Entry 3PWF (X-ray diffraction, 1.64 A resolution); this record covers chains A and B.

== Chain A (and B) ==
Name: Rubrerythrin
Organism: Pyrococcus furiosus
Notes: chain B of this document is another copy of the same molecule, construct and numbering; everything in this record applies to it too
UniProtKB: Q9UWP7 (Q9UWP7_PYRFU); residues 2-171 here = UniProt positions 2-171
Sequence (170 residues; numbered 2 to 171; the number before each row is that of its first residue):
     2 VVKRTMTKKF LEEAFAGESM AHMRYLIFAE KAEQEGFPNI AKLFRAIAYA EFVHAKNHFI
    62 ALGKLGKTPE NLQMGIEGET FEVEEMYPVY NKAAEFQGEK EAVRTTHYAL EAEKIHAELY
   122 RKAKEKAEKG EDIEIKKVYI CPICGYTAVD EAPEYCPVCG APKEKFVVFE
Ion coordination: Fe2+ site 1: Glu19, Glu52, His55 (shared with Glu114(B) of chain B); Fe2+ site 2: Glu52 (shared with Glu80(B), Glu114(B), His117(B) of chain B); Fe2+ site 3: Glu80, Glu114, His117 (shared with Glu52(B) of chain B); Fe2+ site 4: Glu114 (shared with Glu19(B), Glu52(B), His55(B) of chain B); Fe2+ site 5: Cys142, Cys145, Cys157, Cys160

== Interface between chain A and chain B ==
Residue-residue contacts (203; chain A residue first):
  Val2(A) - Glu102(B)  hydrogen bond (backbone-side chain)
  Val3(A) - Glu100(B)
  Val3(A) - Glu102(B)
  Lys4(A) - Glu100(B)  hydrogen bond (backbone-side chain)
  Arg5(A) - Gln98(B)  hydrogen bond (side chain-backbone)
  Arg5(A) - Glu100(B)  hydrogen bond (backbone-side chain)
  Met7(A) - Gln98(B)
  Thr8(A) - Ala94(B)
  Thr8(A) - Ala95(B)
  Thr8(A) - Gln98(B)  hydrogen bond
  Thr8(A) - Glu100(B)
  Thr8(A) - Ala103(B)
  Phe11(A) - Tyr91(B)
  Phe11(A) - Ala94(B)  hydrophobic
  Leu12(A) - Ala103(B)  hydrophobic
  Leu12(A) - Thr106(B)
  Glu14(A) - Tyr91(B)  hydrogen bond
  Ala15(A) - Tyr88(B)
  Phe16(A) - Met21(B)  hydrophobic
  Phe16(A) - Met24(B)  hydrophobic
  Phe16(A) - Arg25(B)
  Ala17(A) - Met21(B)  hydrophobic
  Glu19(A) - Tyr88(B)  hydrogen bond
  Glu19(A) - Ala110(B)
  Glu19(A) - Glu114(B)
  Ser20(A) - Ser20(B)
  Ser20(A) - Met21(B)
  Ser20(A) - Met24(B)
  Met21(A) - Phe16(B)  hydrophobic
  Met21(A) - Ala17(B)  hydrophobic
  Met21(A) - Ser20(B)
  His23(A) - His23(B)  hydrogen bond
  His23(A) - Met24(B)
  His23(A) - Leu27(B)
  Met24(A) - Phe16(B)  hydrophobic
  Met24(A) - Ser20(B)
  Met24(A) - His23(B)
  Met24(A) - Phe53(B)  hydrophobic
  Met24(A) - Ala56(B)  hydrophobic
  Arg25(A) - Phe60(B)
  Arg25(A) - Met75(B)
  Tyr26(A) - Gly76(B)
  Tyr26(A) - Glu80(B)  hydrogen bond
  Tyr26(A) - Tyr121(B)
  Leu27(A) - His23(B)
  Leu27(A) - Phe53(B)  hydrophobic
  Ile28(A) - Phe53(B)  hydrophobic
  Ile28(A) - Lys57(B)
  Ile28(A) - Leu66(B)  hydrophobic
  Phe29(A) - Phe60(B)  hydrophobic
  Phe29(A) - Leu66(B)  hydrophobic
  Phe29(A) - Asn72(B)
  Phe29(A) - Met75(B)  hydrophobic
  Glu31(A) - Phe53(B)
  Glu31(A) - Lys57(B)  salt bridge
  Lys32(A) - Gly67(B)
  Lys32(A) - Asn72(B)
  Ala33(A) - Thr69(B)
  Glu36(A) - Lys68(B)
  Glu36(A) - Thr69(B)  hydrogen bond
  Phe38(A) - Thr69(B)
  Phe38(A) - Glu132(B)
  Phe38(A) - Asp133(B)
  Pro39(A) - Asp133(B)
  Asn40(A) - Asp133(B)  hydrogen bond (backbone-side chain)
  Asn40(A) - Ile134(B)  hydrogen bond (side chain-backbone)
  Asn40(A) - Ile136(B)
  Ile41(A) - Thr69(B)
  Ile41(A) - Ala124(B)
  Ile41(A) - Ala128(B)  hydrophobic
  Ile41(A) - Asp133(B)  hydrogen bond (backbone-side chain)
  Ile41(A) - Ile134(B)
  Lys43(A) - Lys137(B)  hydrogen bond (side chain-backbone)
  Lys43(A) - Phe170(B)
  Lys43(A) - Glu171(B)  hydrogen bond (side chain-backbone)
  Phe45(A) - Leu73(B)  hydrophobic
  Phe45(A) - Tyr121(B)
  Ala47(A) - Val139(B)  hydrophobic
  Ala47(A) - Ile141(B)
  Ala47(A) - Phe170(B)  hydrophobic
  Ile48(A) - His117(B)
  Ile48(A) - Tyr121(B)
  Tyr50(A) - Ile141(B)  hydrophobic
  Tyr50(A) - Pro143(B)
  Tyr50(A) - Val168(B)
  Tyr50(A) - Phe170(B)  hydrophobic
  Ala51(A) - His117(B)
  Ala51(A) - Ile141(B)  hydrophobic
  Ala51(A) - Gly146(B)
  Ala51(A) - Thr148(B)
  Glu52(A) - Glu80(B)
  Glu52(A) - Glu114(B)
  Glu52(A) - His117(B)  salt bridge
  Phe53(A) - Met24(B)  hydrophobic
  Phe53(A) - Leu27(B)  hydrophobic
  Phe53(A) - Ile28(B)  hydrophobic
  Phe53(A) - Glu31(B)
  Val54(A) - Cys142(B)
  Val54(A) - Pro143(B)
  Val54(A) - Ile144(B)
  Val54(A) - Cys145(B)
  Val54(A) - Gly146(B)
  His55(A) - Tyr109(B)
  His55(A) - Ala110(B)
  His55(A) - Ala113(B)
  His55(A) - Glu114(B)  salt bridge
  His55(A) - Cys145(B)  hydrogen bond (side chain-backbone)
  His55(A) - Gly146(B)
  Ala56(A) - Met24(B)  hydrophobic
  Lys57(A) - Ile28(B)
  Lys57(A) - Glu31(B)  salt bridge
  Asn58(A) - Thr106(B)
  Asn58(A) - Tyr109(B)
  Asn58(A) - Ile144(B)  hydrogen bond (side chain-backbone)
  His59(A) - Tyr88(B)  hydrogen bond
  His59(A) - Thr106(B)  hydrogen bond
  Phe60(A) - Arg25(B)
  Phe60(A) - Phe29(B)  hydrophobic
  Ala62(A) - Glu102(B)
  Leu66(A) - Ile28(B)  hydrophobic
  Leu66(A) - Phe29(B)  hydrophobic
  Gly67(A) - Lys32(B)
  Lys68(A) - Glu36(B)
  Thr69(A) - Ala33(B)
  Thr69(A) - Glu36(B)  hydrogen bond
  Thr69(A) - Phe38(B)
  Thr69(A) - Ile41(B)
  Asn72(A) - Phe29(B)
  Asn72(A) - Lys32(B)
  Leu73(A) - Phe45(B)  hydrophobic
  Met75(A) - Arg25(B)
  Met75(A) - Phe29(B)  hydrophobic
  Gly76(A) - Tyr26(B)
  Glu80(A) - Tyr26(B)  hydrogen bond
  Glu80(A) - Glu52(B)
  Tyr88(A) - Ala15(B)
  Tyr88(A) - Glu19(B)  hydrogen bond
  Tyr88(A) - His59(B)  hydrogen bond
  Tyr91(A) - Phe11(B)
  Tyr91(A) - Glu14(B)  hydrogen bond
  Ala94(A) - Thr8(B)
  Ala94(A) - Phe11(B)  hydrophobic
  Ala95(A) - Thr8(B)
  Gln98(A) - Arg5(B)
  Gln98(A) - Met7(B)
  Gln98(A) - Thr8(B)  hydrogen bond
  Glu100(A) - Val3(B)
  Glu100(A) - Lys4(B)  hydrogen bond (side chain-backbone)
  Glu100(A) - Arg5(B)  hydrogen bond (side chain-backbone)
  Glu100(A) - Thr8(B)
  Glu102(A) - Val2(B)  hydrogen bond (side chain-backbone)
  Glu102(A) - Val3(B)
  Glu102(A) - Ala62(B)
  Ala103(A) - Thr8(B)
  Ala103(A) - Leu12(B)  hydrophobic
  Thr106(A) - Leu12(B)
  Thr106(A) - Asn58(B)
  Thr106(A) - His59(B)  hydrogen bond
  Tyr109(A) - His55(B)
  Tyr109(A) - Asn58(B)
  Ala110(A) - Glu19(B)
  Ala110(A) - His55(B)
  Ala113(A) - His55(B)
  Glu114(A) - Glu19(B)
  Glu114(A) - Glu52(B)
  Glu114(A) - His55(B)  salt bridge
  His117(A) - Ile48(B)
  His117(A) - Ala51(B)
  His117(A) - Glu52(B)  salt bridge
  Tyr121(A) - Tyr26(B)
  Tyr121(A) - Phe45(B)
  Tyr121(A) - Ile48(B)
  Ala128(A) - Ile41(B)  hydrophobic
  Glu132(A) - Phe38(B)
  Asp133(A) - Phe38(B)
  Asp133(A) - Pro39(B)
  Asp133(A) - Asn40(B)  hydrogen bond (side chain-backbone)
  Asp133(A) - Ile41(B)  hydrogen bond (side chain-backbone)
  Ile134(A) - Asn40(B)  hydrogen bond (backbone-side chain)
  Ile134(A) - Ile41(B)
  Ile136(A) - Asn40(B)
  Lys137(A) - Lys43(B)
  Val139(A) - Ala47(B)  hydrophobic
  Ile141(A) - Ala47(B)
  Ile141(A) - Tyr50(B)  hydrophobic
  Ile141(A) - Ala51(B)  hydrophobic
  Cys142(A) - Val54(B)
  Pro143(A) - Tyr50(B)
  Pro143(A) - Val54(B)
  Ile144(A) - Val54(B)
  Ile144(A) - Asn58(B)  hydrogen bond (backbone-side chain)
  Cys145(A) - Val54(B)
  Cys145(A) - His55(B)  hydrogen bond (backbone-side chain)
  Gly146(A) - Ala51(B)
  Gly146(A) - Val54(B)
  Gly146(A) - His55(B)
  Thr148(A) - Ala51(B)
  Val168(A) - Tyr50(B)
  Phe170(A) - Lys43(B)
  Phe170(A) - Arg46(B)
  Phe170(A) - Ala47(B)  hydrophobic
  Phe170(A) - Tyr50(B)  hydrophobic
  Glu171(A) - Lys43(B)
Interface residues without a listed pair, chain A (97 interface residues in all): Leu44, Arg46, Glu83, Met87, Thr107, Leu120, Ala124, Gly131, Glu135, Val150
Interface residues without a listed pair, chain B (97 interface residues in all): Gly18, Leu44, Glu83, Met87, Thr107, Leu120, Gly131, Glu135

== Summary ==
The chain A/chain B interface involves 97 residues from each chain; the contacts include 34 hydrogen bonds and
6 salt bridges. Among the polar pairs are Glu31(A)-Lys57(B), Glu52(A)-His117(B) and His55(A)-Glu114(B).
Glu19(A), Glu52(A) and His55(A) coordinate Fe2+ site 1.
Chain A and chain B are both Rubrerythrin (Pyrococcus furiosus); the structure, High resolution structure of
the fully reduced form of rubrerythrin from P. furiosus, was determined by X-ray diffraction, deposited
together with 3MPS, 3PZA and 3QVD.
